5W1W - chains D and E of the 5 polymer chains in the assembly; structure by X-ray diffraction, 3.10 A resolution.

[Chain D]
Molecule: GF4 T cell receptor alpha chain
Organism: Homo sapiens
Sequence (207 residues; row label = number of the first residue in the row; note: 15 numbers in that range are skipped by the numbering (no residue carries them; nothing is unmodelled there)):
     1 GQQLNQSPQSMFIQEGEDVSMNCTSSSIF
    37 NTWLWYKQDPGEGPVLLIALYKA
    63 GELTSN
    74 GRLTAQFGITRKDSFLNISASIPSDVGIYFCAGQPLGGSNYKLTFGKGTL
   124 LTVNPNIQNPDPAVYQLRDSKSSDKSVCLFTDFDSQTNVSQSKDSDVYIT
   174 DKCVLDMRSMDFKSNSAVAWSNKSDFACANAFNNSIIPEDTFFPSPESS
Not modelled in the structure: 1-2, 219-222
Disulfides: Cys23-Cys104

[Chain E]
Molecule: GF4 T cell receptor beta chain
Organism: Homo sapiens
Sequence (246 residues; each row starts with the number of its first residue; note: 12 numbers in that range are skipped by the numbering (no residue carries them; nothing is unmodelled there)):
     1 DSGVTQTPKHLITATGQRVTLRCSPRSGD
    37 LSVYWYQQSLDQGLQFLIQYYN
    63 GEERAKGNIL
    74 ERFSAQQFPDLHSELNLSSLELGDSALYFCASSANPGDSSNEKLFFGSGT
   124 QLSVLEDLNKVFPPEVAVFEPSEAEISHTQKATLVCLATGFYPDHVELSW
   174 WVNGKEVHSGVCTDPQPLKEQPALNDSRYALSSRLRVSATFWQNPRNHFR
   224 CQVQFYGLSENDEWTQDRAKPVTQIVSAEAWGRAD
Not modelled in the structure: 1-2, 258
Disulfides: Cys23-Cys103, Cys159-Cys224

[Chain D / chain E interface]
Pairs across the interface (87):
  Tyr42(D) with Leu117(E), hydrogen bond (side chain-backbone)
  Gln44(D) with Gln44(E), hydrogen bond; Phe102(E)
  Gly47(D) with Leu100(E)
  Glu48(D) with Phe102(E)
  Gly49(D) with Phe102(E); Gly120(E)
  Pro50(D) with Leu50(E), hydrophobic; Phe119(E)
  Leu52(D) with Lys116(E)
  Tyr57(D) with Ser113(E), hydrogen bond
  Gln107(D) with Glu115(E)
  Ser112(D) with Arg66(E)
  Asn113(D) with Arg66(E), hydrogen bond (backbone-side chain); Glu115(E)
  Tyr114(D) with Tyr40(E), hydrogen bond (backbone-side chain); Gln55(E); Tyr57(E), hydrophobic; Ala107(E), hydrophobic; Asn114(E), hydrogen bond; Glu115(E), hydrogen bond (backbone-side chain)
  Leu116(D) with Glu115(E); Leu117(E), hydrophobic
  Phe118(D) with Tyr42(E); Phe119(E), hydrophobic
  Lys120(D) with Asp47(E), salt bridge; Gly49(E)
  Asp134(D) with His151(E), salt bridge
  Tyr138(D) with Ser145(E); Ala147(E); Glu148(E); His151(E); Thr152(E)
  Gln139(D) with Ser145(E), hydrogen bond (backbone-side chain)
  Leu140(D) with Phe142(E); Glu143(E); Thr156(E); Val158(E), hydrophobic
  Arg141(D) with Phe142(E); Glu143(E), hydrogen bond (backbone-backbone)
  Asp142(D) with Val141(E); Phe142(E)
  Ser143(D) with Val141(E), hydrogen bond (side chain-backbone); Glu143(E); Glu252(E)
  Lys144(D) with Ala140(E)
  Lys148(D) with Phe142(E)
  Ser149(D) with Phe142(E)
  Val150(D) with Phe142(E), hydrophobic; Leu160(E), hydrophobic
  Leu152(D) with Thr156(E); Val158(E), hydrophobic
  Thr154(D) with Arg209(E)
  Asp155(D) with Thr152(E); Arg209(E), salt bridge
  Gln164(D) with Leu191(E)
  Tyr171(D) with Glu193(E), hydrogen bond (side chain-backbone); Gln194(E)
  Ile172(D) with Leu191(E)
  Thr173(D) with Asp187(E); Leu191(E); Ser205(E); Arg207(E)
  Cys176(D) with Cys185(E), disulfide; Thr186(E), hydrogen bond (side chain-backbone); Arg207(E)
  Val177(D) with Cys185(E), hydrogen bond (backbone-side chain)
  Leu178(D) with Gly183(E); Val184(E); Cys185(E); Arg209(E)
  Asp179(D) with Ser182(E); Gly183(E), hydrogen bond (backbone-backbone)
  Met180(D) with Lys154(E); Ser182(E); Arg209(E)
  Arg181(D) with Ser182(E)
  Phe185(D) with Lys154(E); Arg209(E)
  Ser187(D) with Arg209(E), hydrogen bond
  Ser189(D) with Arg207(E), hydrogen bond (backbone-side chain)
  Val191(D) with Val158(E), hydrophobic; Arg207(E)
  Trp193(D) with Leu160(E), hydrophobic; Leu191(E), hydrophobic; Ala203(E), hydrophobic
  Pro217(D) with Ala147(E), hydrophobic
Also at the interface, not in a pair above, chain D (53 interface residues in all): Leu40, Phe103, Lys115, Ser168, Asp174, Met183, Ala190, Phe215
Also at the interface, not in a pair above, chain E (56 interface residues in all): Gln48, Ser106, Ser121, Pro144, Leu157, Thr162, Lys192, Val210, Ser211, Ala253
Cross-chain cystine bridges: Cys176(D)-Cys185(E)

[Summary]
53 residues of chain D face 56 of chain E across their interface; the contacts include 1 disulfide bond, 16
hydrogen bonds and 3 salt bridges. Among the polar pairs are Lys120(D)-Asp47(E), Asp134(D)-His151(E) and
Asp155(D)-Arg209(E).
Here chain D is GF4 T cell receptor alpha chain and chain E is GF4 T cell receptor beta chain, both from Homo
sapiens. Entry 5W1W (Structure of the HLA-E-VMAPRTLVL/GF4 TCR complex) was determined by X-ray diffraction
together with 5W1V from the same study.
